5IKN - chains D and J of the 13 polymer chains in the assembly; structure by X-ray diffraction, 4.80 A resolution (low resolution: residue-level contacts below are approximate; hydrogen-bond / salt-bridge calls are withheld).

== Chain D (and J) ==
Protein: DNA primase/helicase
From: Enterobacteria phage T7
Notes: EC 2.7.7.-, 3.6.4.12; chain J of this document is another copy of the same molecule, construct and numbering; everything in this record applies to it too
UniProt: P03692 (PRIM_BPT7); residue numbers follow UniProt; this construct covers 64-549
Chain sequence (486 residues; each row starts with the number of its first residue):
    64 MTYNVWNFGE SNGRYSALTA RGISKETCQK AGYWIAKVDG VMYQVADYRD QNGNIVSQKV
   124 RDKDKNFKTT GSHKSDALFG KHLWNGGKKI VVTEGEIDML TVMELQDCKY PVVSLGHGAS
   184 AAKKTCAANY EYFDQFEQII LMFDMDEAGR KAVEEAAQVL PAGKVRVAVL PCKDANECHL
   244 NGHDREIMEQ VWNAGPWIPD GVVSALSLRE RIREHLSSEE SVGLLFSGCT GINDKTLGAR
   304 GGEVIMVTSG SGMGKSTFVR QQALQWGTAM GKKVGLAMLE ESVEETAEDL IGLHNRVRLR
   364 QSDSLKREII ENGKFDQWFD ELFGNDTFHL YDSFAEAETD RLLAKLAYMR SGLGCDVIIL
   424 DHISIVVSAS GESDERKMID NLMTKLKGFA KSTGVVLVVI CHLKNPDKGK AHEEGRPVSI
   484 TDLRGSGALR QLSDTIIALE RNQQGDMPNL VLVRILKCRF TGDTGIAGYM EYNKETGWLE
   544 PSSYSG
Unresolved in the structure: 549 (chain J: 547-549)
Curated features (UniProtKB/Swiss-Prot):
  - binding site (Mg(2+)): Glu157, Asp207, Asp237
  - binding site (ATP): Ser312 to Ser319
  - site (dTTP/dATP binding): Arg361, His465, Arg504, Arg522, Tyr535

== Interface between chain D and chain J ==
Contacting residue pairs (80; chain D residue first):
  Ile261(D) - Ser396(J)
  Ile261(D) - Ala398(J)
  Pro262(D) - Asp395(J)
  Asp263(D) - Tyr394(J)
  Asp263(D) - Asp395(J)
  Asp263(D) - Ser396(J)
  Asp263(D) - Arg404(J)
  Asp263(D) - Lys408(J)
  Gly264(D) - Tyr394(J)
  Gly264(D) - Asp395(J)
  Gly264(D) - Lys408(J)
  Val265(D) - Leu393(J)
  Val265(D) - Tyr394(J)
  Val265(D) - Asp395(J)
  Val265(D) - Tyr411(J)
  Val266(D) - Leu393(J)
  Val266(D) - Asp395(J)
  Ser267(D) - His392(J)
  Ser267(D) - Leu393(J)
  Ser267(D) - Leu416(J)
  Ala268(D) - Asp389(J)
  Ala268(D) - Phe391(J)
  Ala268(D) - His392(J)
  Leu269(D) - Phe382(J)
  Leu269(D) - Phe386(J)
  Leu271(D) - Glu347(J)
  Arg272(D) - Phe378(J)
  Arg272(D) - Asp379(J)
  Arg272(D) - Phe382(J)
  Arg272(D) - Asp383(J)
  Glu273(D) - Asp379(J)
  Ile275(D) - Glu347(J)
  Ile275(D) - Ala350(J)
  Arg276(D) - Ile373(J)
  Arg276(D) - Phe378(J)
  Arg276(D) - Asp379(J)
  Leu279(D) - Glu351(J)
  Leu279(D) - Lys369(J)
  Leu279(D) - Ile373(J)
  Ser280(D) - Ile373(J)
  Glu283(D) - Asp366(J)
  Ser284(D) - Arg363(J)
  Ser284(D) - Ser365(J)
  Ser284(D) - Asp366(J)
  Ser284(D) - Lys369(J)
  Val285(D) - Asp366(J)
  Leu300(D) - Gln364(J)
  Lys440(D) - Val429(J)
  Asn444(D) - Val430(J)
  Thr447(D) - Val429(J)
  Thr447(D) - Val430(J)
  Lys450(D) - Glu343(J)
  Lys450(D) - Phe397(J)
  Gly451(D) - Phe397(J)
  Lys454(D) - Glu343(J)
  Lys454(D) - Glu344(J)
  Lys454(D) - Ser345(J)
  Lys454(D) - Glu348(J)
  Lys454(D) - Phe397(J)
  Lys467(D) - Asp470(J)
  Ser482(D) - Glu477(J)
  Ile483(D) - Glu476(J)
  Ile483(D) - Gln506(J)
  Thr484(D) - Asp470(J)
  Thr484(D) - Ala474(J)
  Arg493(D) - Ser314(J)
  Arg493(D) - Asn468(J)
  Arg493(D) - Glu476(J)
  Gln494(D) - Ser314(J)
  Gln494(D) - His465(J)
  Arg517(D) - Gln507(J)
  Leu519(D) - Gln506(J)
  Arg522(D) - Glu343(J)
  Phe523(D) - Arg363(J)
  Phe523(D) - Gln364(J)
  Thr524(D) - Arg361(J)
  Thr524(D) - Gln364(J)
  Asp526(D) - Lys537(J)
  Thr527(D) - Gln506(J)
  Gly528(D) - Gln507(J)
Other interface residues (no listed pair), chain D (48 interface residues in all): Lys214, His278, Glu282, Lys448, Ser455, Gly490, Leu495, Lys520
Other interface residues (no listed pair), chain J (49 interface residues in all): Gly315, Ser431, Glu438, Arg504, Tyr535

== Overview ==
48 residues of chain D and 49 residues of chain J are in contact. From UniProt: 3 Mg2+-binding residues and 8
ATP-binding residues on chain D.
Both chains are DNA primase/helicase (Enterobacteria phage T7). Entry 5IKN (Crystal Structure of the T7
Replisome in the Absence of DNA) was determined by X-ray diffraction.
